Entry 6P18 (electron microscopy, 3.50 A resolution); this record covers chains 1 and Q of the 11 polymer chains in the assembly.

== Chain 1 ==
Molecule: DNA (67-MER) fragment carrying phage-21 pR' promoter and pause element, nontemplate strand
Sequence (67 nucleotides; each row starts with the number of its first residue):
     1 TGACATCATT GAGCAAATGA GCAACACTAT TCGCATATAA TGGGGTTAGT GACTCTTAAG
    61 TTGCAAC
Disordered / not traced: 1-5, 62-67

== Chain Q ==
Name: Q protein
Source organism: Phage 21
UniProt: Q9XJQ6 (Q9XJQ6_9CAUD); the construct has insertions or renumbered stretches relative to UniProt, so the offset changes along the chain: 2-23 = UniProt 2-23; 25-162 = UniProt 24-161
Sequence (162 residues; row label = number of the first residue in the row):
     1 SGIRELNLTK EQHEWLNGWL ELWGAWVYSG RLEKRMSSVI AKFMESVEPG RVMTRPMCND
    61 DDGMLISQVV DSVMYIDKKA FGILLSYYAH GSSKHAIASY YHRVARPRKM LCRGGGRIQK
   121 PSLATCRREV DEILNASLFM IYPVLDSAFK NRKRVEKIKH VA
Disordered / not traced: 1-6
Construct notes: expression tag (1); insertion (24); conflict Trp26 (His25 in Q9XJQ6), Val27 (Gly26 in Q9XJQ6), Tyr28 (Leu27 in Q9XJQ6), Val47 (Ile46 in Q9XJQ6)
Reported in the primary citation:
  - conformationally variable residues (order/disorder transition): Ala105 to Pro121

== How chain 1 and chain Q interact ==
Residue-residue contacts (16; chain 1 residue first):
  DT9(1) - Cys112(Q)  hydrogen bond to the phosphate
  DT10(1) - Met110(Q)  sugar contact
  DT10(1) - Cys112(Q)  sugar contact
  DT10(1) - Arg113(Q)  hydrogen bond to the base
  DT10(1) - Arg128(Q)  base contact
  DG11(1) - Arg113(Q)  hydrogen bond to the sugar
  DG11(1) - Gln119(Q)  hydrogen bond to the phosphate
  DG11(1) - Ser122(Q)  hydrogen bond to the phosphate
  DG11(1) - Ala124(Q)  base contact
  DG11(1) - Thr125(Q)  phosphate contact
  DG11(1) - Arg128(Q)  base contact
  DA12(1) - Ser122(Q)  phosphate contact
  DA12(1) - Ala124(Q)  base contact
  DA12(1) - Arg128(Q)  base contact
  DG13(1) - Arg127(Q)  base contact
  DA20(1) - Arg51(Q)  salt bridge to the phosphate
Interface residues without a listed pair, chain 1 (7 interface residues in all): DC14
Interface residues without a listed pair, chain Q (12 interface residues in all): Arg117, Pro121

== In short ==
7 residues of chain 1 and 12 residues of chain Q are in contact; the contacts include 5 hydrogen bonds and 1
salt bridge. Polar contacts include DT10(1)-Arg113(Q), DG11(1)-Arg113(Q) and DT9(1)-Cys112(Q). The paper
reports conformational variability at Ala105(Q).
Chain 1 is DNA (67-MER) fragment carrying phage-21 pR' promoter and pause element, nontemplate strand and
chain Q is Q protein (Phage 21); the structure, Q21 transcription antitermination complex: loading complex,
was determined by electron microscopy, deposited together with 6P19, 6P1A, 6P1B and 6P1C.
